Entry 6E11 (electron microscopy, 4.23 A resolution (low resolution: residue-level contacts below are approximate; hydrogen-bond / salt-bridge calls are withheld)); this record covers chains k and 4 of the 28 polymer chains in the assembly.

== Chain k ==
Name: Unknown (Claw)
From: Plasmodium falciparum 3D7
Chain sequence (60 residues; each row starts with the number of its first residue; note: 946 numbers in that range are skipped by the numbering (no residue carries them; nothing is unmodelled there); numbers below 1 keep their minus sign (UNK-1 is residue -1); X marks 60 residues of unknown identity (built as UNK)):
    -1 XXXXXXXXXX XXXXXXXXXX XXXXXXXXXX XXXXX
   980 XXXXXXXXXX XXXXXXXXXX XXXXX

== Chain 4 ==
Name: Heat shock protein 101
From: Plasmodium falciparum (isolate 3D7)
UniProtKB: Q8IIJ8 (Q8IIJ8_PLAF7); residues 1-906 here = UniProt positions 1-906
Chain sequence (906 residues; row label = number of the first residue in the row):
     1 MTRRYLKYYI FVTLLFFVQV INNVLCAPDN KQEQGKYLNR TINILNAGKN IAKSYGHNKL
    61 KPIHILSALA KSDYGSTLFK ENNVNAANLK EYIDIALEQT RAGAPLDNKS KIVNSAEVKE
   121 TLALAEAAAN KYKSPKVDVE HLLSGLSNDE LVNEIFNEVY LTDEAIKAIL KRKFEKTKKD
   181 KDGKTGTLYI EQFGSNMNEK VRNGKLQGIY GRDEEIRAII ESLLRYNKNS PVLVGNPGTG
   241 KTTIVEGLVY RIEKGDVPKE LQGYTVISLN FRKFTSGTSY RGEFETRMKN IIKELKNKKN
   301 KIILFVDEIH LLLGAGKAEG GTDAANLLKP VLSKGEIKLI GATTIAEYRK FIESCSAFER
   361 RFEKILVEPP SVDMTVKILR SLKSKYENFY GINITDKALV AAAKISDRFI KDRYLPDKAI
   421 DLLNKACSFL QVQLSGKPRI IDVTERDIER LSYEISTLEK DVDKVSKKKY NKLIKEFEEK
   481 KEQLKKYYEE YVITGERLKR KKEIEKKLND LKELTQNYVY SNKEPPIELQ NSLKEAQQKY
   541 LELYKETVAY VEAKTHNAMN VDAVYQEHVS YIYLRDSGMP LGSLSFESSK GALKLYNSLS
   601 KSIIGNEDII KSLSDAVVKA ATGMKDPEKP IGTFLFLGPT GVGKTELAKT LAIELFNSKD
   661 NLIRVNMSEF TEAHSVSKIT GSPPGYVGFS DSGQLTEAVR EKPHSVVLFD ELEKAHADVF
   721 KVLLQILGDG YINDNHRRNI DFSNTIIIMT SNLGAELFKK KLFFDADNSG TPEYKRVMED
   781 VRLSLIKKCK KVFKPEFVNR IDKIGVFEPL NKKNLHKIVA LRFKKLEKRL EEKNIQVSVS
   841 EKAIDYIIDQ SYDPELGARP TLIFIESVIM TKFAIMYLKK ELVDDMDVFV DYNSKAKNLV
   901 INLSKT
Not modelled in the structure: 1-187, 905-906
Ligand contacts:
  - ATP-gamma-S (AGS; phosphothiophosphoric acid-adenylate ester), molecule 1: Tyr210, Pro237, Gly238, Thr239, Gly240, Lys241, Thr242, Thr243, Glu308, Ile378, Leu382, Asp417, Ile420
  - ATP-gamma-S (AGS), molecule 2: Ser602, Ile603, Ile604, Gly605, Gly641, Val642, Gly643, Lys644, Thr645, Glu646, Glu711, Ile818, Arg859, Leu862
From the paper describing this entry:
  - binding site for ATP-gamma-S: Arg361, Arg859

== Interface between chain k and chain 4 ==
Interface residues of chain 4 (facing chain k), 13 residues: Lys437, Ile441, Glu445, Ile448, Glu459, Ile474, Glu478, Lys481, Tyr488, Tyr491, Val492, Glu496, Lys499

== In short ==
Chain k and chain 4 make no direct contact in this assembly. Ligands of chain 4: ATP-gamma-S. From the paper:
a binding site for ATP-gamma-S at Arg361(4) and Arg859(4).
Chain k is Unknown (Claw) (Plasmodium falciparum 3D7) and chain 4 is Heat shock protein 101 (Plasmodium
falciparum (isolate 3D7)); the structure, PTEX Core Complex in the Resetting (Compact) State, was determined
by electron microscopy (same publication as 6E10).
